PDB entry 4BSE | X-ray diffraction, 2.55 A resolution | chains A and B

Chain A:
Protein: Haemagglutinin HA1
Organism: Influenza virus A/ANHUI/1/2013 (H7N9)
Notes: fragment: ha1 of trypsin released ectodomain, residues 19-339
Reference sequence: M4YV75 (M4YV75_9INFA); residues 1-321 here correspond to UniProt positions 19-339 (UniProt number = residue number + 18)
Sequence (321 residues; each row starts with the number of its first residue):
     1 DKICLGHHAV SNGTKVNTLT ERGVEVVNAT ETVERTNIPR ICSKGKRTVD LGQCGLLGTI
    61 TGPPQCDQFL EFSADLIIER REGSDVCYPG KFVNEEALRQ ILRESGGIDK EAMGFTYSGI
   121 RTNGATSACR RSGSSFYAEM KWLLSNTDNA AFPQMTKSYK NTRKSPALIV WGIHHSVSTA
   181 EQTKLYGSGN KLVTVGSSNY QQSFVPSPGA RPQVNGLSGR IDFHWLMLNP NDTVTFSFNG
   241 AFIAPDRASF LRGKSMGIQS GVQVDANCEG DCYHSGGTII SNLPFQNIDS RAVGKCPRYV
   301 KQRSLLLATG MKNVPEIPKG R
Disordered / not traced: 318-321
Disulfide bonds: Cys42-Cys268, Cys54-Cys66, Cys87-Cys129, Cys272-Cys296
Glycans and other covalent adducts: N-acetylglucosamine (NAG) linked to Asn12, Asn28, Asn231

Chain B:
Protein: Haemagglutinin HA2
Organism: Influenza virus A/ANHUI/1/2013 (H7N9)
Notes: fragment: ha2 of trypsin released ectodomain, residues 340-516
Reference sequence: M4YV75 (M4YV75_9INFA); residues 1-177 here correspond to UniProt positions 340-516 (UniProt number = residue number + 339)
Sequence (177 residues; row label = number of the first residue in the row):
     1 GLFGAIAGFI ENGWEGLIDG WYGFRHQNAQ GEGTAADYKS TQSAIDQITG KLNRLIEKTN
    61 QQFELIDNEF NEVEKQIGNV INWTRDSITE VWSYNAELLV AMENQHTIDL ADSEMDKLYE
   121 RVKRQLRENA EEDGTGCFEI FHKCDDDCMA SIRNNTYDHS KYREEAMQNR IQIDPVK
Disordered / not traced: 171-177
Disulfide bonds: Cys144-Cys148
Glycans and other covalent adducts: N-acetylglucosamine (NAG) linked to Asn82

Interface between chain A and chain B:
Disulfides between the chains: Cys4(A)-Cys137(B)
Pairs across the interface (133; chain A residue first):
  Asp1(A) with Gln27(B), hydrogen bond (backbone-backbone); Asn28(B); Glu139(B); Ile140(B), hydrogen bond (backbone-backbone)
  Lys2(A) with His26(B); Gln27(B), hydrogen bond (backbone-backbone); Phe138(B); Met149(B)
  Ile3(A) with Cys137(B); Phe138(B), hydrogen bond (backbone-backbone); Ile140(B), hydrophobic
  Cys4(A) with Trp14(B); Phe24(B); Arg25(B), hydrogen bond (backbone-backbone); Gly136(B); Cys137(B), disulfide
  Leu5(A) with Trp14(B); Gly23(B); Phe24(B), hydrophobic; Leu118(B), hydrophobic; Gly136(B), hydrogen bond (backbone-backbone)
  Gly6(A) with Trp14(B); Tyr22(B); Gly23(B), hydrogen bond (backbone-backbone); Met115(B)
  His7(A) with Ile6(B); Asn12(B); Gly13(B); Trp14(B), hydrogen bond (backbone-backbone); Leu17(B); Trp21(B)
  His8(A) with Trp14(B); Leu17(B); Gly20(B); Trp21(B), hydrogen bond (backbone-backbone)
  Ala9(A) with Gly13(B); Trp14(B), hydrogen bond (backbone-backbone); Glu15(B)
  Val10(A) with Glu15(B)
  Val16(A) with Asn104(B)
  Asn17(A) with Ala101(B); Asn104(B), hydrogen bond (backbone-side chain)
  Thr18(A) with Ala101(B); Gln105(B), hydrogen bond
  Leu19(A) with Ala101(B); Met102(B); Gln105(B), hydrogen bond (backbone-side chain)
  Thr20(A) with Gln105(B), hydrogen bond (backbone-side chain)
  Val26(A) with Ile108(B), hydrophobic
  Thr30(A) with Leu52(B)
  Glu79(A) with Phe70(B)
  Arg80(A) with Phe70(B)
  Arg81(A) with Glu69(B); Phe70(B)
  Glu95(A) with Asn71(B)
  Glu96(A) with Asn68(B), hydrogen bond; Val73(B)
  Arg99(A) with Asn71(B)
  Gln100(A) with Leu65(B); Ile66(B)
  Arg103(A) with Leu65(B)
  Met256(A) with Gln62(B); Glu64(B)
  Gly257(A) with Leu65(B)
  Gln259(A) with Asn68(B), hydrogen bond; Glu69(B), hydrogen bond (side chain-backbone); Phe70(B)
  Ser260(A) with Phe70(B)
  Ser275(A) with Glu69(B), hydrogen bond
  Ser281(A) with Lys58(B)
  Asn282(A) with Ile56(B); Glu57(B), hydrogen bond (backbone-backbone)
  Pro284(A) with Leu55(B)
  Phe285(A) with Ala96(B), hydrophobic; Leu99(B), hydrophobic
  Ser290(A) with Arg85(B)
  Arg291(A) with Asp67(B), salt bridge; Asn68(B); Glu69(B), salt bridge; Arg85(B)
  Val293(A) with Phe63(B); Glu64(B); Leu65(B), hydrophobic
  Gly294(A) with Gln61(B); Gln62(B); Phe63(B), hydrogen bond (backbone-backbone)
  Lys295(A) with Lys58(B), hydrogen bond (backbone-side chain); Thr59(B); Asn60(B), hydrogen bond; Gln61(B); Gln62(B)
  Cys296(A) with Lys58(B)
  Pro297(A) with Lys58(B)
  Arg298(A) with Thr59(B); Trp92(B)
  Tyr299(A) with Thr89(B); Trp92(B)
  Val300(A) with Trp92(B); Ser93(B)
  Lys301(A) with Thr89(B); Glu90(B), salt bridge; Ser93(B), hydrogen bond (backbone-side chain)
  Gln302(A) with Ser93(B), hydrogen bond (side chain-backbone); Glu97(B), hydrogen bond
  Leu305(A) with Ala96(B), hydrophobic; Val100(B), hydrophobic
  Leu306(A) with Val100(B); Asn104(B), hydrogen bond (backbone-side chain)
  Leu307(A) with Leu52(B), hydrophobic; Leu55(B), hydrophobic; Glu103(B); Asn104(B)
  Ala308(A) with Asn104(B), hydrogen bond (backbone-side chain); Thr107(B)
  Thr309(A) with Trp21(B); Ile48(B); Leu52(B)
  Gly310(A) with Trp21(B); Thr107(B)
  Met311(A) with Ile6(B), hydrophobic; Trp21(B), hydrophobic; Tyr22(B), hydrophobic; Ala111(B), hydrophobic
  Lys312(A) with Ala7(B)
  Val314(A) with Ile6(B), hydrophobic; Ala7(B), hydrophobic; Glu11(B); Asn12(B); Gly13(B), hydrogen bond (backbone-backbone)
  Pro315(A) with Asn12(B); Glu15(B)
  Glu316(A) with Asn12(B); Glu15(B)
Other interface residues (no listed pair), chain A (67 interface residues in all): Ser11, Val24, Thr32, Glu104, Ser255, Ile258, Cys272, Ile279, Leu283, Ile317
Other interface residues (no listed pair), chain B (66 interface residues in all): Ile10, Leu98, Tyr119, Ile152

Summary:
The interface between chain A and chain B involves 67 residues on one side and 66 on the other, with 1
disulfide bond, 28 hydrogen bonds and 3 salt bridges. Polar contacts include Arg291(A)-Asp67(B),
Arg291(A)-Glu69(B) and Lys301(A)-Glu90(B).
Chain A is Haemagglutinin HA1 and chain B is Haemagglutinin HA2, both from Influenza virus A/ANHUI/1/2013
(H7N9); the structure, Human H7N9 Influenza Virus Haemagglutinin in Complex with Human Receptor Analogue LSTc,
was determined by X-ray diffraction (same publication as 4BSA, 4BSB, 4BSC, 4BSD, 4BSF, 4BSG, 4BSH and 4BSI).
